PDB entry 3GRR | X-ray diffraction, 1.80 A resolution | chain A

== Chain A ==
Molecule: Dimethyladenosine transferase
From: Methanocaldococcus jannaschii
Notes: EC 2.1.1.-
Reference sequence: Q58435 (KSGA_METJA); numbering as in UniProt (aligned over 1-275)
Chain sequence (295 residues; numbered -19 to 275; the number before each row is that of its first residue; numbers below 1 keep their minus sign (Met-19 is residue -19)):
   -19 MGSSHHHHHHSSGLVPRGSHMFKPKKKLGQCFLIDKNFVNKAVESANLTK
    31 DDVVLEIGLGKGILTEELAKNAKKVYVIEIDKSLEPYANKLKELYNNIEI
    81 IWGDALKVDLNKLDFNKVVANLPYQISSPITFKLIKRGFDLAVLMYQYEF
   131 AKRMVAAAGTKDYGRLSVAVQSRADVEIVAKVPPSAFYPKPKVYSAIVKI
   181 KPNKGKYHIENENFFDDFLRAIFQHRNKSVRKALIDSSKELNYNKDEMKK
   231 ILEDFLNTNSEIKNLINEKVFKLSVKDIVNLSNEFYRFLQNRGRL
Not modelled in the structure: -19 to 9, 273-275
Sequence notes: expression tag (-19 to 0); engineered mutation Ala137 (Lys in Q58435), Ala138 (Glu in Q58435)
Small-molecule neighbours: S-adenosylhomocysteine (SAH): Gln10, Cys11, Phe12, Leu13, Glu36, Ile37, Gly38, Leu39, Gly40, Ile58, Glu59, Ile60, Asp61, Leu64, Gly83, Asp84, Ala85, Asn101, Pro103, Ile106
Curated features (UniProtKB/Swiss-Prot):
  - binding site (S-adenosyl-L-methionine): Leu13, Gly38, Glu59, Asp84, Asn101

== Summary ==
Ligands of chain A: S-adenosylhomocysteine. UniProt lists 5 S-adenosyl-L-methionine-binding residues.
Chain A is Dimethyladenosine transferase (Methanocaldococcus jannaschii); the structure, Crystal Structure of
the complex between S-Adenosyl Homocysteine and Methanocaldococcus jannaschi Dim1, was determined by X-ray
diffraction, deposited together with 3GRV and 3GRY.
